9K9T - chains A and C of the 5 polymer chains in the assembly; structure by electron microscopy, 2.96 A resolution.

Chain A:
Protein: DNA polymerase
From: Monkeypox virus
Notes: EC 2.7.7.7
Reference sequence: A0A7H0DN44 (DPOL_MONPV); residues 1-1006 here = UniProt positions 1-1006
Sequence (1031 residues; each row starts with the number of its first residue; numbers below 1 keep their minus sign (Met-24 is residue -24)):
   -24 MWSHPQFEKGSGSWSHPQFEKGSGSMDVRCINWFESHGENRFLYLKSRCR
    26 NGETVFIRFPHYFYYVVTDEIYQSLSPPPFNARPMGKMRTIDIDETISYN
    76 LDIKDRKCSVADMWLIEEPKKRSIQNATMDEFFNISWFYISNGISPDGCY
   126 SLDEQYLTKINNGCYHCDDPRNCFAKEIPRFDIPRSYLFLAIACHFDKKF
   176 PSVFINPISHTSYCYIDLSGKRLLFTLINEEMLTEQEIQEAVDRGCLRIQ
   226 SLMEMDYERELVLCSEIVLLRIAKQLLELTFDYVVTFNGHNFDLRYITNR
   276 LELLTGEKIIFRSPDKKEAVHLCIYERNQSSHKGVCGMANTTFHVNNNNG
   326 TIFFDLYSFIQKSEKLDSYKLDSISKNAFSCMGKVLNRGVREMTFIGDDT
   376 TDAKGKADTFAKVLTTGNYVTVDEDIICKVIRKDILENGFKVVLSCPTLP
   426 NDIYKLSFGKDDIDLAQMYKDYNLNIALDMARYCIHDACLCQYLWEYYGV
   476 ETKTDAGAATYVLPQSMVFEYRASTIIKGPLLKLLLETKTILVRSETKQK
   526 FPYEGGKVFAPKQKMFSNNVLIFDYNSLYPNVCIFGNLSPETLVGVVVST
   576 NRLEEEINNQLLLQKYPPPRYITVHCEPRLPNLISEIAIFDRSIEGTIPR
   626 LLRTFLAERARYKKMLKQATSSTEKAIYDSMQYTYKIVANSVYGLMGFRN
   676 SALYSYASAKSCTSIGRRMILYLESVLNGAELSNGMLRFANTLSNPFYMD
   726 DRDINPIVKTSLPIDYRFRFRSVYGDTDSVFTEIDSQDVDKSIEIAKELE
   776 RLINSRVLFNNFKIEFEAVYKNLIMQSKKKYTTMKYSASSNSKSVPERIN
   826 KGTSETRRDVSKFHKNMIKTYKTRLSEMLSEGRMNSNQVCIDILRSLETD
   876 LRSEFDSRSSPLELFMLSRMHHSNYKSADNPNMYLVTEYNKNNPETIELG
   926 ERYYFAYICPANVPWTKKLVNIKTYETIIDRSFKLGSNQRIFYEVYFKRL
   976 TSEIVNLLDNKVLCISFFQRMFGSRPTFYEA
Not modelled in the structure: -24 to 0, 305-314, 528-531, 1005-1006
Differences from the reference sequence: initiating methionine (-24); expression tag (-23 to 0); conflict Phe108 (Leu in A0A7H0DN44); engineered mutation Ala166 (Asp in A0A7H0DN44), Ala168 (Glu in A0A7H0DN44)

Chain C:
Protein: DNA polymerase processivity factor component A20
From: Monkeypox virus
Reference sequence: Q5IXP2 (Q5IXP2_MONPV); numbering as in UniProt (aligned over 1-426)
Sequence (426 residues; row label = number of the first residue in the row):
     1 MTSSADLTNLKELLSLYKSLRFSDSVAIEKYNSLVEWGTSTYWKIGVQKV
    51 TNVETSISDYYDEVKNKPFNIDPGYYIFLPVYFGSVFIYSKGKNMVELGS
   101 GNSFQIPDEIRSACNKVLDSDNGIDFLRFVLLNNRWIMEDAISKYQSPVN
   151 IFKLASEYGLNIPNYLEIEIEEDTLFDDELYSIMERSFDDTFPKISISYI
   201 KLGELKRQVVDFFKFSFMYIESIKVDRIGDNIFIPSVITKSGKKILVKDV
   251 DHLIRSKVREHTFVKVKKKNTFSILYDYDGNGTETRGEVIKRIIDTIGRD
   301 YYVNGKYFSKVGIAGLKQLTNKLDINECATVDELVDEINKSGTVKRKIKN
   351 QSVFDLSRECLGYPEADFITLVNNMRFKIENCKVVNFNIENTNCLNNPSI
   401 ETIYGNFNQFVSIFNTVTDVKKRLFE
Not modelled in the structure: 48-56, 426

Chain A / chain C interface:
Residue-residue contacts (17; chain A residue first):
  Thr575(A) with Ile369(C); Asn373(C)
  Asn576(A) with Phe354(C); Ile369(C); Asn373(C)
  Arg577(A) with Asn373(C), hydrogen bond (side chain-backbone); Asn374(C); Met375(C); Arg376(C)
  Leu578(A) with Phe414(C), hydrophobic
  Glu579(A) with Ser352(C); Phe354(C)
  Glu581(A) with Ile379(C)
  Ile582(A) with Ile379(C), hydrophobic; Cys382(C), hydrophobic
  Gln585(A) with Ile379(C)
  Ile609(A) with Asn373(C)
Also at the interface, not in a pair above, chain A (10 interface residues in all): Leu586
Also at the interface, not in a pair above, chain C (12 interface residues in all): Val372, Phe377

Overview:
The interface between chain A and chain C involves 10 residues on one side and 12 on the other; the contacts
include 1 hydrogen bond. The hydrogen-bonded pair is Arg577(A)-Asn373(C).
Chain A is DNA polymerase and chain C is DNA polymerase processivity factor component A20, both from Monkeypox
virus; the structure, MPXV DNA polymerase in complex with CDV, was determined by electron microscopy (same
publication as 9K9R, 9K9S, 9K9V and 9K9U).
